1S5C - chains A and F of the 6 polymer chains in the assembly; structure by X-ray diffraction, 2.50 A resolution.

[Chain A]
Molecule: Cholera enterotoxin, A chain
Organism: Vibrio cholerae
Notes: EC 2.4.2.36
Reference sequence: P01555 (CHTA_VIBCH); residues 1-240 here correspond to UniProt positions 19-258 (UniProt number = residue number + 18)
Chain sequence (240 residues; numbered 1 to 240; the number before each row is that of its first residue):
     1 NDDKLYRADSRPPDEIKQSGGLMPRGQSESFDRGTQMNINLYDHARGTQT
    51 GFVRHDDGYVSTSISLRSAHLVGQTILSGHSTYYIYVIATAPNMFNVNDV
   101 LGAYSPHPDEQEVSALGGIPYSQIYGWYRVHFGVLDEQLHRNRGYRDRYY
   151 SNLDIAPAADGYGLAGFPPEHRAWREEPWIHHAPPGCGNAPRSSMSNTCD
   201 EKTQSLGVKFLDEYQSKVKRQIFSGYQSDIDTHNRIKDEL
Unresolved in the structure: 26-36, 50, 190-195, 235-240
Differences from the reference sequence: engineered mutation Ser-30 (Tyr in P01555)
UniProt features mapped onto this chain:
  - active site: Glu-112
  - binding site (NAD(+)): Arg-7 to Ser-10, Met-23 to Arg-25
Disulfides: Cys-187/Cys-199
Bound ions: Na+: Asn-1, Thr-90, Tyr-150, Leu-153

[Chain F]
Molecule: cholera enterotoxin B-subunit
Organism: Vibrio cholerae
Reference sequence: P01556 (CHTB_VIBCH); residues 1-103 here correspond to UniProt positions 22-124 (UniProt number = residue number + 21)
Chain sequence (103 residues; each row starts with the number of its first residue):
     1 TPQNITDLCAEYHNTQIHTLNDKIFSYTESLAGKREMAIITFKNGATFQV
    51 EVPGSQHIDSQKKAIERMKDTLRIAYLTEAKVEKLCVWNNKTPHAIAAIS
   101 MAN
Disulfides: Cys-9/Cys-86

[How chain A and chain F interact]
Contacting residue pairs - 18 pairs, chain A then chain F:
  Arg-148(A) / Asn-103(F)
  Asn-152(A) / Lys-81(F)
  Arg-220(A) / Tyr-76(F)  hydrogen bond (side chain-backbone)
  Arg-220(A) / Leu-77(F)  hydrogen bond (side chain-backbone)
  Arg-220(A) / Glu-79(F)  salt bridge
  Gln-221(A) / Thr-78(F)  hydrogen bond (side chain-backbone)
  Ser-224(A) / Ile-74(F)
  Ser-224(A) / Leu-77(F)
  Ser-224(A) / Thr-78(F)
  Gly-225(A) / Thr-78(F)
  Gln-227(A) / Ile-74(F)
  Ser-228(A) / Ile-74(F)
  Ile-230(A) / Asp-70(F)
  Ile-230(A) / Arg-73(F)
  Asp-231(A) / Arg-67(F)  salt bridge
  Asp-231(A) / Asp-70(F)
  Thr-232(A) / Asp-70(F)  hydrogen bond
  His-233(A) / Lys-63(F)
Interface residues without a listed pair, chain F (12 interface residues in all): Glu-66

[Overview]
Chain A and chain F each contribute 12 residues to their interface; the contacts include 4 hydrogen bonds and
2 salt bridges. Polar pairs include Arg-220(A)/Glu-79(F), Asp-231(A)/Arg-67(F) and Arg-220(A)/Tyr-76(F). From
UniProt: active-site residue Glu-112(A) and 7 NAD+-binding residues on chain A.
Here chain A is Cholera enterotoxin, A chain and chain F is cholera enterotoxin B-subunit, both from Vibrio
cholerae. Entry 1S5C (Cholera holotoxin with an A-subunit Y30S mutation, Crystal form 1) was determined by
X-ray diffraction (same publication as 1S5B, 1S5D, 1S5E and 1S5F).
